3MG4 - chains L and M of the 28 polymer chains in the assembly; structure by X-ray diffraction, 3.11 A resolution.

[Chain L]
Molecule: Proteasome component C5
From: Saccharomyces cerevisiae
Notes: EC 3.4.25.1
UniProtKB: P23724 (PSB1_YEAST); the construct lacks a stretch of the UniProt sequence and is renumbered around it, so the offset changes along the chain: -9 to -1 = UniProt 20-28; 1-70 = UniProt 29-98; 71-106 = UniProt 100-135; 107-144 = UniProt 138-175; 2 more segments
Amino-acid sequence (222 residues; numbered -9 to 194 plus 20 insertion-coded residues; 2 numbers in that range are skipped by the numbering (no residue carries them; nothing is unmodelled there); the number before each row is that of its first residue; a row labelled like 106A-106B holds insertion residues (106A, then the next letters in order); numbers below 1 keep their minus sign (Gln-9 is residue -9)):
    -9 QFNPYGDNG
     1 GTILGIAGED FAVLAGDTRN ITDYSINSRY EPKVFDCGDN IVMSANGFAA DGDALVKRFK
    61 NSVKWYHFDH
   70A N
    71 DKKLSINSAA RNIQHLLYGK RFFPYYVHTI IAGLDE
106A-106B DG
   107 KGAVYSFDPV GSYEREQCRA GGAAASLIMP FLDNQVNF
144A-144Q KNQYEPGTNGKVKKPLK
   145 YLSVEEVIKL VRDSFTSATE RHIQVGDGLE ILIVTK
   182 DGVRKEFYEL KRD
Bound ions: Mg2+ site 1: Ser75, Ser78 (shared with 1 residue of chain D); Mg2+ site 2: Thr163, His166, Val169
Small-molecule neighbours: LXT ((2S)-2-amino-N-[(1S)-1-({(1S)-1-[(4-methylbenzyl)carbamoyl]-3-phenylpropyl}carbamoyl)-3-phenylpropyl]-4-phenylbutanamide): Arg91, Ser112, Asp114, Pro115, Val116, Ser118, Tyr119, Glu120, Glu122, Arg125

[Chain M]
Molecule: Proteasome component PRE4
From: Saccharomyces cerevisiae
Notes: EC 3.4.25.1
UniProtKB: P30657 (PSB4_YEAST); the construct lacks a stretch of the UniProt sequence and is renumbered around it, so the offset changes along the chain: -8 to -1 = UniProt 34-41; 1-70 = UniProt 42-111; 71-92 = UniProt 117-138; 93-105 = UniProt 141-153; 3 more segments
Amino-acid sequence (233 residues; row label = number of the first residue in the row; note: 4 numbers in that range are skipped by the numbering (no residue carries them; nothing is unmodelled there); a row labelled like 70A-70E holds insertion residues (70A, then the next letters in order); numbers below 1 keep their minus sign (Thr-8 is residue -8)):
    -8 TQQPIVTG
     1 TSVISMKYDN GVIIAADNLG SYGSLLRFNG VERLIPVGDN TVVGISGDIS DMQHIERLLK
    61 DLVTENAYDN
70A-70E PLADA
    71 EEALEPSYIF EYLATVMYQR RS
92A-92B KM
    93 NPLWNAIIVA GVQ
105A-105B SN
   106 GDQFLRYVNL LGVTYSSPTL ATGFGAHMAN PLLRKV
141A-141G VDRESDI
   144 PKTTVQVAEE AIVNAMRVLY YRDARSSRNF SLAIIDKN
  181A T
   183 GLTFKKNLQV ENMKWDFAKD IKGYGTQKI

[Interface between chain L and chain M]
Contacting residue pairs - 42 pairs, chain L then chain M:
  Gln-9(L) - Thr-8(M)
  Phe-8(L) - Arg91(M)
  Phe-8(L) - Met92B(M)  hydrophobic
  Phe-8(L) - Pro94(M)  hydrophobic
  Phe-8(L) - Trp96(M)  hydrophobic
  Phe-8(L) - Leu116(M)  hydrophobic
  Asn-7(L) - Leu116(M)
  Pro-6(L) - Arg91(M)  hydrogen bond (backbone-side chain)
  Pro-6(L) - Met92B(M)  hydrophobic
  Pro-6(L) - Leu116(M)
  Tyr-5(L) - Arg91(M)
  Asn-2(L) - Val118(M)
  Asn20(L) - Tyr120(M)
  Ser25(L) - His132(M)  hydrogen bond
  Ile26(L) - Arg139(M)  hydrogen bond (backbone-side chain)
  Asn27(L) - Tyr120(M)  hydrogen bond
  Asn27(L) - Ser122(M)
  Asn27(L) - Arg139(M)
  Ser28(L) - Ser121(M)  hydrogen bond (side chain-backbone)
  Tyr30(L) - Ser121(M)
  Glu31(L) - Arg111(M)  salt bridge
  Glu31(L) - Thr119(M)
  Glu31(L) - Tyr120(M)
  Glu31(L) - Ser121(M)  hydrogen bond (side chain-backbone)
  Phe48(L) - Arg91(M)
  Phe48(L) - Leu116(M)
  Phe48(L) - Val118(M)  hydrophobic
  Ala50(L) - Tyr88(M)
  Ala50(L) - Leu116(M)
  Ala50(L) - Gly117(M)
  Ala50(L) - Val118(M)
  Asp51(L) - Tyr88(M)  hydrogen bond
  Asp51(L) - Arg91(M)  salt bridge
  Asp53(L) - Thr119(M)
  Ala54(L) - Tyr88(M)
  Lys57(L) - Glu81(M)  salt bridge
  Phe93(L) - Arg91(M)
  Phe93(L) - Ser92(M)
  Tyr95(L) - Tyr88(M)
  Glu190(L) - Arg141C(M)  salt bridge
  Arg193(L) - Asp141B(M)  salt bridge
  Arg193(L) - Arg141C(M)
Also at the interface, not in a pair above, chain L (26 interface residues in all): Gly-4, Arg29, Ala49
Also at the interface, not in a pair above, chain M (22 interface residues in all): Leu115, Leu125

[Summary]
26 residues of chain L face 22 of chain M across their interface, with 7 hydrogen bonds and 5 salt bridges.
Polar pairs include Glu31(L)-Arg111(M), Asp51(L)-Arg91(M) and Lys57(L)-Glu81(M). Bound to chain L: compound
LXT. The Mg2+ site 1 is built by Ser75(L) and Ser78(L).
Chain L is Proteasome component C5 and chain M is Proteasome component PRE4, both from Saccharomyces
cerevisiae; the structure, Structure of yeast 20S proteasome with Compound 1, was determined by X-ray
diffraction (same publication as 3MG0, 3MG6, 3MG7 and 3MG8).
